PDB entry 6DBE | X-ray diffraction, 1.65 A resolution | chain A

== Chain A ==
Name: nanobody VHH R303
Source organism: Lama glama
Notes: antibody fragment or engineered binder
Sequence (137 residues; row label = number of the first residue in the row):
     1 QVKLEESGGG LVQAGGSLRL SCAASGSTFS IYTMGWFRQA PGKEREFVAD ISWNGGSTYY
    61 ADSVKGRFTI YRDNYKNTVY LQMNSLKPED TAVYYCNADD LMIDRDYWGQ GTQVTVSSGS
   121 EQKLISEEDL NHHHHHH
Disordered / not traced: 1, 27, 118-137
Disulfides: Cys-22/Cys-96

== In short ==
Chain A is nanobody VHH R303 (Lama glama); the structure, Crystal Structure of VHH R330, was determined by
X-ray diffraction (same publication as 6DBA, 6DBD, 6DBF and 6DBG).
